Entry 6RDW (electron microscopy, 3.80 A resolution); this record covers chains 1 and 7 of the 31 polymer chains in the assembly.

# Chain 1
Protein: ATP synthase associated protein ASA1
Source organism: Polytomella sp. Pringsheim 198.80
UniProt: Q85JD5 (Q85JD5_9CHLO); residues 1-618 here = UniProt positions 1-618
Amino-acid sequence (618 residues; each row starts with the number of its first residue):
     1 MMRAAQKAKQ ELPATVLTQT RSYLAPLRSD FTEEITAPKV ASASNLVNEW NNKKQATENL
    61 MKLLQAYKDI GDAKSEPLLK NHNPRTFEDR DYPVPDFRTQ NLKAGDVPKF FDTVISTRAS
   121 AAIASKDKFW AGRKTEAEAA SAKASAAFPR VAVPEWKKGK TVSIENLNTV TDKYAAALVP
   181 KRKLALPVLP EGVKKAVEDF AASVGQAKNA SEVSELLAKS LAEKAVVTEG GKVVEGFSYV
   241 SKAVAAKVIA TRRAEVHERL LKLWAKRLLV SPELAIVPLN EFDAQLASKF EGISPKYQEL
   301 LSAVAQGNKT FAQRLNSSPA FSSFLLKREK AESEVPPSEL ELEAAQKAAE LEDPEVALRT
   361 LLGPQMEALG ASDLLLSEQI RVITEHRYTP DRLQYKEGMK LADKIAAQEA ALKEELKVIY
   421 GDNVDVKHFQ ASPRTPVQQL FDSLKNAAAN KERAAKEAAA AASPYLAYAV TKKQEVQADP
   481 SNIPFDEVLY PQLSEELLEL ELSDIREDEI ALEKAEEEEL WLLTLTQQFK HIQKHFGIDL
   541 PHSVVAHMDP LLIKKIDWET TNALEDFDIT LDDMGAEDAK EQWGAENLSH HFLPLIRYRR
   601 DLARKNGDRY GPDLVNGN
Not modelled in the structure: 1-22, 618

# Chain 7
Protein: Mitochondrial ATP synthase associated protein ASA7
Source organism: Polytomella sp. Pringsheim 198.80
UniProt: D8V7I2 (D8V7I2_9CHLO); numbering as in UniProt (aligned over 1-190)
Amino-acid sequence (190 residues; each row starts with the number of its first residue):
     1 MSSVRAGVEA GRRDLTTFTF SGLQDAPVAA LSGSIKLNVA AKAGKAEVTV AAGAAKAATQ
    61 VSAAALRKLS GSKISLAEVA RISVLHSSIQ NYLLSLSNER YQLLSQWPDF TTMYGKDFYY
   121 RAHPEDLKKF YDAADEYYKL YETVTEFDSL SALASQVVPN YAARRRSTVH PAIGSTVADG
   181 AFTNFLLSKQ
Not modelled in the structure: 1-14

# Chain 1 / chain 7 interface
Pairs across the interface (103; chain 1 residue first):
  Tyr23(1) - Ile82(7)
  Tyr23(1) - Ser151(7)
  Tyr23(1) - Ala152(7)
  Tyr23(1) - Ser155(7)  hydrogen bond (backbone-side chain)
  Leu24(1) - Ser155(7)  hydrogen bond (backbone-side chain)
  Ala25(1) - Ser155(7)  hydrogen bond (backbone-side chain)
  Pro26(1) - Pro159(7)
  Arg28(1) - Asn160(7)  hydrogen bond
  Arg28(1) - Ala163(7)
  Arg28(1) - Arg166(7)  hydrogen bond (backbone-side chain)
  Ser29(1) - Arg166(7)
  Asp30(1) - Ala163(7)
  Asp30(1) - Arg166(7)  salt bridge
  Phe31(1) - Arg166(7)
  Phe31(1) - Thr168(7)
  Thr32(1) - Ala163(7)  hydrogen bond (side chain-backbone)
  Thr32(1) - Arg164(7)
  Thr32(1) - Arg166(7)  hydrogen bond (backbone-backbone)
  Thr32(1) - Ser167(7)  hydrogen bond (backbone-side chain)
  Thr32(1) - Thr168(7)
  Glu33(1) - Thr168(7)
  Ile35(1) - Val169(7)  hydrophobic
  Ile35(1) - Ile173(7)  hydrophobic
  Ile35(1) - Gly174(7)
  Thr36(1) - Arg164(7)
  Pro38(1) - Arg164(7)
  Val47(1) - Arg100(7)
  Val47(1) - Leu103(7)  hydrophobic
  Trp50(1) - Arg100(7)
  Trp50(1) - Leu103(7)  hydrophobic
  Trp50(1) - Leu104(7)  hydrophobic
  Trp50(1) - Trp107(7)
  Trp50(1) - Leu140(7)
  Trp50(1) - Val144(7)  hydrophobic
  Asn51(1) - Leu103(7)
  Lys53(1) - Trp107(7)
  Lys53(1) - Glu136(7)  salt bridge
  Lys54(1) - Gln106(7)  hydrogen bond (side chain-backbone)
  Lys54(1) - Trp107(7)
  Lys54(1) - Pro108(7)
  Thr57(1) - Trp107(7)
  Thr57(1) - Ala133(7)
  Leu60(1) - Lys129(7)
  Leu60(1) - Phe130(7)
  Met61(1) - Pro108(7)
  Met61(1) - Asp109(7)
  Met61(1) - Phe110(7)  hydrophobic
  Met61(1) - Met113(7)
  Leu63(1) - Asp126(7)
  Leu64(1) - Phe118(7)
  Leu64(1) - Ala122(7)  hydrophobic
  Leu64(1) - Phe130(7)  hydrophobic
  Gln65(1) - Met113(7)
  Gln65(1) - Phe118(7)
  Tyr67(1) - Arg121(7)
  Tyr67(1) - Ala122(7)  hydrophobic
  Tyr67(1) - His123(7)
  Tyr67(1) - Asp126(7)  hydrogen bond
  Lys68(1) - Asp117(7)
  Lys68(1) - Phe118(7)
  Lys68(1) - Arg121(7)
  Gly71(1) - Arg121(7)  hydrogen bond (backbone-side chain)
  Asp72(1) - Arg121(7)  salt bridge
  Glu76(1) - Arg121(7)  hydrogen bond (backbone-side chain)
  Pro77(1) - Arg121(7)  hydrogen bond (backbone-side chain)
  Leu78(1) - Asp117(7)
  Leu78(1) - Tyr120(7)
  Leu78(1) - Arg121(7)
  Leu79(1) - Tyr120(7)  hydrophobic
  His82(1) - Tyr120(7)  hydrogen bond (side chain-backbone)
  His82(1) - Ala122(7)
  Trp130(1) - Arg121(7)
  Trp130(1) - His123(7)  hydrogen bond (backbone-side chain)
  Lys134(1) - Asp126(7)
  Phe148(1) - Met113(7)  hydrophobic
  Pro149(1) - Pro108(7)
  Pro149(1) - Asp109(7)  hydrogen bond (backbone-backbone)
  Arg150(1) - Gln106(7)  hydrogen bond (side chain-backbone)
  Arg150(1) - Trp107(7)
  Arg150(1) - Pro108(7)
  Arg150(1) - Asp109(7)
  Val151(1) - Trp107(7)  hydrogen bond (backbone-backbone)
  Val151(1) - Pro108(7)
  Val151(1) - Asp109(7)
  Val151(1) - Tyr137(7)
  Val153(1) - Tyr101(7)
  Val153(1) - Ser105(7)
  Val153(1) - Tyr137(7)
  Val153(1) - Tyr141(7)  hydrophobic
  Pro154(1) - Tyr101(7)  hydrogen bond (backbone-side chain)
  Pro154(1) - Tyr141(7)
  Trp156(1) - Leu94(7)
  Trp156(1) - Asn98(7)
  Trp156(1) - Tyr101(7)  hydrophobic
  Trp156(1) - Gln102(7)  hydrogen bond (backbone-side chain)
  Trp156(1) - Phe147(7)  hydrophobic
  Lys157(1) - Asn98(7)
  Lys158(1) - Asn98(7)
  Ala177(1) - Thr111(7)
  Tyr490(1) - Gly115(7)
  Tyr490(1) - Lys116(7)  hydrogen bond (side chain-backbone)
  Tyr490(1) - Asp117(7)  hydrogen bond (side chain-backbone)
  Leu493(1) - Tyr120(7)  hydrophobic
Interface residues without a listed pair, chain 1 (51 interface residues in all): Leu46, Glu58, Asn81, Ala131
Interface residues without a listed pair, chain 7 (57 interface residues in all): His86, Ser95, Ser97, Glu99, Tyr119, Pro124, Leu127, Val158, Ser175, Ala178

# In short
Chain 1 and chain 7 form an interface of 51 and 57 residues respectively, with 22 hydrogen bonds and 3 salt
bridges. Polar pairs include Asp30(1)-Arg166(7), Lys53(1)-Glu136(7) and Asp72(1)-Arg121(7).
Chain 1 is ATP synthase associated protein ASA1 and chain 7 is Mitochondrial ATP synthase associated protein
ASA7, both from Polytomella sp. Pringsheim 198.80; the structure, Cryo-EM structure of Polytomella F-ATP
synthase, Rotary substate 1F, composite map, was determined by electron microscopy together with 6RD4, 6RD5,
6RD6, 6RD7, 6RD8, 6RD9 and 46 further entries from the same study.
